5LPN - chains B and C of the 3 polymer chains in the assembly; structure by X-ray diffraction, 2.80 A resolution.

== Chain B ==
Name: Protein-methionine sulfoxide oxidase MICAL1
Source organism: Homo sapiens
Notes: EC 1.14.13.-
UniProtKB: Q8TDZ2 (MICA1_HUMAN); residue numbers follow UniProt; this construct covers 918-1067
Chain sequence (153 residues; numbered 915 to 1067; the number before each row is that of its first residue):
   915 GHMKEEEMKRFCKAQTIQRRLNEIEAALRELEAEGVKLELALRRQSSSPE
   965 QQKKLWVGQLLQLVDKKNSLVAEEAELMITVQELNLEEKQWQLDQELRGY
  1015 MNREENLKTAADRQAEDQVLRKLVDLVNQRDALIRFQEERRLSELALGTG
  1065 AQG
Disordered / not traced: 915-917, 1015-1025, 1061-1067
Differences from the reference sequence: expression tag (915-917)
Curated features (UniProtKB/Swiss-Prot):
  - modified residue: Ser1057 (Phosphoserine)

== Chain C ==
Name: Ras-related protein Rab-10
Source organism: Homo sapiens
UniProtKB: P61026 (RAB10_HUMAN); residue numbers follow UniProt; this construct covers 1-175
Chain sequence (177 residues; numbered -1 to 175; the number before each row is that of its first residue; numbers below 1 keep their minus sign (Gly-1 is residue -1)):
    -1 GHMAKKTYDLLFKLLLIGDSGVGKTCVLFRFSDDAFNTTFISTIGIDFKI
    49 KTVELQGKKIKLQIWDTAGQERFHTITTSYYRGAMGIMLVYDITNGKSFE
    99 NISKWLRNIDEHANEDVERMLLGNKCDMDDKRVVPKGKGEQIAREHGIRF
   149 FETSAKANINIEKAFLTLAEDILRKTP
Disordered / not traced: -1 to 5, 147-149
Differences from the reference sequence: expression tag (-1 to 0)
Bound ions: Mg2+: Thr23, Thr41 (together with GMP-PNP)
Small-molecule neighbours: GMP-PNP (GNP; phosphoaminophosphonic acid-guanylate ester): Gly16, Asp17, Ser18, Gly19, Val20, Gly21, Lys22, Thr23, Cys24, Phe34, Asn35, Thr36, Thr37, Phe38, Ile39, Ser40, Thr41, Thr65, Ala66, Gly67, Gln68, Asn122, Lys123, Asp125, Met126, Ser152, Ala153, Lys154
Curated features (UniProtKB/Swiss-Prot):
  - motif: Asp32 to Phe46 (Switch 1), Asp64 to Gly81 (Switch 2)
  - binding site (GTP): Ser18, Gly19, Val20, Gly21, Lys22, Thr23, Cys24, Asn35, Thr36, Ser40, Thr41, Gly67, Asn122, Lys123, Asp125, Met126, Ser152, Ala153, Lys154
  - binding site (Mg(2+)): Thr23, Thr41, Asp64
  - modified residue: Thr73 (Phosphothreonine), Lys102 (N6-acetyllysine)
  - cross-link (Glycyl lysine isopeptide (Lys-Gly)): Lys102 (interchain with G-Cter in ubiquitin), Lys136 (interchain with G-Cter in ubiquitin), Lys154 (interchain with G-Cter in ubiquitin)
  - mutagenesis: Thr23 (T23N: Probable dominant negative mutant locked in the inactive GDP-bound form; alters the basolateral recycling pathway in epithelial cells and endoplasmic reticulum membrane morphology ...), Gln68 (Q68L: Probable constitutively active mutant unable to hydrolyze GTP; accumulates at the base of the primary cilium and alters the basolateral recycling pathway in epithelial cells ...), Thr73 (T73A: Loss of phosphorylation. No effect on GDI1 and GDI2 binding. Increases localization to the cytosol ...)

== Chain B / chain C interface ==
Residue-residue contacts (24):
  Gln1004(B) with Asp45(C)
  Asp1008(B) with Ile42(C)
  Leu1011(B) with Ile42(C), hydrophobic
  Arg1012(B) with Ile39(C); Ser40(C), hydrogen bond (side chain-backbone); Ile42(C)
  Leu1037(B) with Ile42(C)
  Val1038(B) with Tyr78(C)
  Val1041(B) with Ile44(C), hydrophobic; Phe46(C); Trp63(C), hydrophobic
  Asn1042(B) with Tyr78(C), hydrogen bond
  Arg1044(B) with Asp45(C), salt bridge; Phe46(C), hydrogen bond (side chain-backbone)
  Asp1045(B) with Phe46(C); Gln61(C), hydrogen bond; Trp63(C)
  Ile1048(B) with Ile48(C), hydrophobic; Gln61(C)
  Gln1051(B) with Lys59(C)
  Glu1052(B) with Tyr6(C), hydrogen bond; Leu9(C)
  Arg1055(B) with Tyr6(C); Asp7(C), hydrogen bond (side chain-backbone)
Interface residues without a listed pair, chain B (18 interface residues in all): Glu1030, Leu1034, Arg1035, Arg1049
Interface residues without a listed pair, chain C (18 interface residues in all): Leu8, Lys11, Arg70, Ile74
From the paper, about this interface:
  - specific contacts: Leu1011(B)-Ile42(C) (hydrophobic contact), Glu1030(B)-Arg70(C), Leu1034(B)-Ile42(C) (hydrophobic contact), Val1038(B)-Ile74(C) (hydrophobic contact), Val1041(B)-Trp63(C) (hydrophobic contact), Arg1044(B)-Asp45(C), Asp1045(B)-Gln61(C), Ile1048(B)-Phe46(C)
  - interface residues, chain C: Ile48(C)

== Overview ==
Chain B and chain C each contribute 18 residues to their interface; the contacts include 6 hydrogen bonds and
1 salt bridge. Polar pairs include Arg1044(B)-Asp45(C), Arg1012(B)-Ser40(C) and Asn1042(B)-Tyr78(C). The paper
describes hydrophobic contacts between Leu1011(B) and Ile42(C), Leu1034(B) and Ile42(C) and Val1038(B) and
Ile74(C) among others; contacts between Glu1030(B) and Arg70(C), Arg1044(B) and Asp45(C) and Asp1045(B) and
Gln61(C) among others. From the paper: the interface residue Ile48(C).
Here chain B is Protein-methionine sulfoxide oxidase MICAL1 and chain C is Ras-related protein Rab-10, both
from Homo sapiens. Entry 5LPN (Structure of human Rab10 in complex with the bMERB domain of Mical-1) was
determined by X-ray diffraction together with 5SZG, 5SZH, 5SZI, 5SZJ and 5SZK from the same study.
